PDB entry 4XVU | X-ray diffraction, 2.35 A resolution | chains E and F of the 14 polymer chains in the assembly

[Chain E]
Name: Antibody heavy chain
Organism: Homo sapiens, synthetic construct
Notes: antibody fragment or engineered binder
Chain sequence (230 residues; row label = number of the first residue in the row):
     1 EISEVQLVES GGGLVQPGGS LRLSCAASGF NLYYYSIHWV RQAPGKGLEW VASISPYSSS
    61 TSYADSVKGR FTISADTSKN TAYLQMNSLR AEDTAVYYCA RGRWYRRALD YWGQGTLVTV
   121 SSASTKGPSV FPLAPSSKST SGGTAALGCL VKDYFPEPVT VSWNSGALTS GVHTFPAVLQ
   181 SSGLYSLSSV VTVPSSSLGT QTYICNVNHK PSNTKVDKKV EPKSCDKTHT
Not modelled in the structure: 1-3, 226-230
Disulfide bonds: Cys-25/Cys-99, Cys-149/Cys-205

[Chain F]
Name: Antibody light chain
Organism: Homo sapiens, synthetic construct
Notes: antibody fragment or engineered binder
Chain sequence (217 residues; each row starts with the number of its first residue):
     1 SDIQMTQSPS SLSASVGDRV TITCRASQSV SSAVAWYQQK PGKAPKLLIY SASSLYSGVP
    61 SRFSGSRSGT DFTLTISSLQ PEDFATYYCQ QYPYYSSLIT FGQGTKVEIK RTVAAPSVFI
   121 FPPSDSQLKS GTASVVCLLN NFYPREAKVQ WKVDNALQSG NSQESVTEQD SKDSTYSLSS
   181 TLTLSKADYE KHKVYACEVT HQGLSSPVTK SFNRGEC
Not modelled in the structure: 1
Disulfide bonds: Cys-24/Cys-89, Cys-137/Cys-197

[Interface between chain E and chain F]
Inter-chain disulfides: Cys-225(E)/Cys-217(F)
Residue-residue contacts (73; chain E residue first):
  His-38(E) / Ile-99(F)
  Val-40(E) / Phe-101(F)  hydrophobic
  Gln-42(E) / Gln-39(F)  hydrogen bond
  Gln-42(E) / Tyr-88(F)
  Gly-47(E) / Tyr-88(F)
  Leu-48(E) / Gln-39(F)
  Leu-48(E) / Pro-45(F)  hydrophobic
  Leu-48(E) / Tyr-88(F)  hydrophobic
  Leu-48(E) / Phe-101(F)
  Trp-50(E) / Ser-97(F)
  Trp-50(E) / Leu-98(F)  hydrophobic
  Trp-50(E) / Ile-99(F)
  Trp-50(E) / Phe-101(F)
  Ser-62(E) / Ser-97(F)  hydrogen bond (side chain-backbone)
  Tyr-63(E) / Leu-98(F)
  Tyr-98(E) / Gln-39(F)
  Tyr-98(E) / Lys-43(F)
  Tyr-98(E) / Ala-44(F)  hydrophobic
  Arg-106(E) / Tyr-50(F)
  Arg-107(E) / Gln-90(F)  hydrogen bond (backbone-side chain)
  Arg-107(E) / Tyr-92(F)  hydrogen bond (side chain-backbone)
  Arg-107(E) / Pro-93(F)  hydrogen bond (side chain-backbone)
  Arg-107(E) / Ser-96(F)  hydrogen bond (side chain-backbone)
  Arg-107(E) / Ser-97(F)
  Arg-107(E) / Ile-99(F)
  Ala-108(E) / Ala-35(F)  hydrophobic
  Ala-108(E) / Tyr-37(F)
  Ala-108(E) / Tyr-50(F)  hydrophobic
  Leu-109(E) / Tyr-37(F)  hydrogen bond (backbone-side chain)
  Leu-109(E) / Leu-47(F)
  Asp-110(E) / Leu-47(F)
  Asp-110(E) / Tyr-56(F)
  Tyr-111(E) / Tyr-56(F)
  Trp-112(E) / Tyr-37(F)  hydrophobic
  Trp-112(E) / Pro-45(F)
  Gly-113(E) / Ala-44(F)
  Phe-131(E) / Ser-124(F)
  Phe-131(E) / Ser-126(F)
  Phe-131(E) / Gln-127(F)
  Pro-132(E) / Ser-124(F)
  Leu-133(E) / Phe-121(F)
  Leu-133(E) / Val-136(F)  hydrophobic
  Ala-134(E) / Phe-121(F)
  Lys-138(E) / Ser-211(F)
  Thr-144(E) / Phe-119(F)
  Ala-146(E) / Phe-119(F)  hydrophobic
  Ala-146(E) / Phe-121(F)
  Ala-146(E) / Leu-138(F)  hydrophobic
  Leu-147(E) / Phe-121(F)  hydrophobic
  Leu-150(E) / Ser-134(F)
  Lys-152(E) / Gln-127(F)
  Lys-152(E) / Ser-134(F)
  His-173(E) / Asn-140(F)  hydrogen bond
  His-173(E) / Asn-141(F)
  His-173(E) / Asp-170(F)  salt bridge
  His-173(E) / Ser-177(F)  hydrogen bond
  Phe-175(E) / Leu-138(F)  hydrophobic
  Phe-175(E) / Ser-165(F)
  Phe-175(E) / Thr-167(F)
  Phe-175(E) / Ser-177(F)
  Phe-175(E) / Leu-178(F)
  Phe-175(E) / Ser-179(F)
  Pro-176(E) / Ser-165(F)  hydrogen bond (backbone-side chain)
  Pro-176(E) / Val-166(F)
  Val-178(E) / Gln-163(F)
  Val-178(E) / Glu-164(F)
  Val-178(E) / Ser-165(F)
  Leu-179(E) / Gln-163(F)  hydrogen bond (backbone-side chain)
  Gln-180(E) / Gln-163(F)
  Val-190(E) / Leu-138(F)  hydrophobic
  Thr-192(E) / Asn-140(F)
  Lys-223(E) / Pro-122(F)
  Cys-225(E) / Cys-217(F)  disulfide
Also at the interface, not in a pair above, chain E (44 interface residues in all): Lys-46, Asp-65, Pro-135, Ala-145, Thr-174, Ser-188, Ser-224
Also at the interface, not in a pair above, chain F (45 interface residues in all): Asp-2, Gly-42, Tyr-94, Ser-130, Thr-132

[Overview]
Chain E and chain F form an interface of 44 and 45 residues respectively, with 1 disulfide bond, 11 hydrogen
bonds and 1 salt bridge. Polar contacts include His-173(E)/Asp-170(F), Gln-42(E)/Gln-39(F) and
Ser-62(E)/Ser-97(F).
Here chain E is Antibody heavy chain and chain F is Antibody light chain, both from Homo sapiens, synthetic
construct. Entry 4XVU (Structure of Get3 bound to the transmembrane domain of Nyv1) was determined by X-ray
diffraction, deposited together with 4XWO and 4XTR.
